PDB entry 8B7B | X-ray diffraction, 2.25 A resolution | chains B and F of the 6 polymer chains in the assembly

# Chain B
Name: Tubulin beta-2B chain
Organism: Bos taurus
UniProt: Q6B856 (TBB2B_BOVIN); the author numbering skips numbers that UniProt does not, so the offset changes along the chain: 1-42 = UniProt 1-42; 45-360 = UniProt 43-358; 369-455 = UniProt 359-445
Chain sequence (445 residues; numbered 1 to 455; 10 numbers in that range are skipped by the numbering (no residue carries them; nothing is unmodelled there); the number before each row is that of its first residue):
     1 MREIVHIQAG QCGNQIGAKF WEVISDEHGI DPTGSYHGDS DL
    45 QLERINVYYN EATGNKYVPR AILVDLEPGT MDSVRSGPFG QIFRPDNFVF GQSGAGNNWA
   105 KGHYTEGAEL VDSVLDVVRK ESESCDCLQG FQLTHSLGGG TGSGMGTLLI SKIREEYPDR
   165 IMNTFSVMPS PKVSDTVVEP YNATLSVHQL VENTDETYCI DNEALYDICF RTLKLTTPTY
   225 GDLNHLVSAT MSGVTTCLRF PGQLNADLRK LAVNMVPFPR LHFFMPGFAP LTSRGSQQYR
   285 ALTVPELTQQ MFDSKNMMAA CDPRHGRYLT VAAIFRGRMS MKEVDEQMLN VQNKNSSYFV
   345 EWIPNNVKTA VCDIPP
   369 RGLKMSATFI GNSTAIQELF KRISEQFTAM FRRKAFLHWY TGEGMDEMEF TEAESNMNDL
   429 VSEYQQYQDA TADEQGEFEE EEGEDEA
Not modelled in the structure: 278-281, 440-455
Ion coordination: Mg2+: Q11 (together with GDP); Ca2+ near E113 (its only coordinating residue here)
Residues lining bound ligands: GDP (guanosine-5'-diphosphate): G10, Q11, C12, Q15, I16, D69, N101, S140, G142, G143, G144, T145, G146, S147, V171, P173, V177, D179, E183, N206, L209, Y224, L227, N228
Curated features (UniProtKB/Swiss-Prot):
  - motif: M1 to I4 (MREI motif)
  - binding site (GTP): Q11, E71, S140, G144, T145, G146, N206, N228
  - binding site (Mg(2+)): E71
  - modified residue: S40 (Phosphoserine), T57 (Phosphothreonine), K60 (N6-acetyllysine), S174 (Phosphoserine), T287 (Phosphothreonine), T292 (Phosphothreonine), R320 (Omega-N-methylarginine), E448 (5-glutamyl polyglutamate)
  - cross-link (Glycyl lysine isopeptide (Lys-Gly)): K60 (interchain with G-Cter in ubiquitin), K326 (interchain with G-Cter in ubiquitin)
What the authors report for this chain:
  - binding site for the ligand PX0: G100, N101, N102, K105, V181

# Chain F
Name: Tubulin tyrosine ligase
Organism: Gallus gallus
UniProt: A0A8V0Z8P0 (A0A8V0Z8P0_CHICK); aligned to UniProt positions 1-378 over residues 1-378 (the alignment contains insertions or deletions, so no single offset holds)
Chain sequence (384 residues; row label = number of the first residue in the row):
     1 MYTFVVRDEN SSVYAEVSRL LLATGQWKRL RKDNPRFNLM LGERNRLPFG RLGHEPGLVQ
    61 LVNYYRGADK LCRKASLVKL IKTSPELSES CTWFPESYVI YPTNLKTPVA PAQNGIRHLI
   121 NNTRTDEREV FLAAYNRRRE GREGNVWIAK SSAGAKGEGI LISSEASELL DFIDEQGQVH
   181 VIQKYLEKPL LLEPGHRKFD IRSWVLVDHL YNIYLYREGV LRTSSEPYNS ANFQDKTCHL
   241 TNHCIQKEYS KNYGRYEEGN EMFFEEFNQY LMDALNTTLE NSILLQIKHI IRSCLMCIEP
   301 AISTKHLHYQ SFQLFGFDFM VDEELKVWLI EVNGAPACAQ KLYAELCQGI VDVAISSVFP
   361 LADTGQKTSQ PTSIFIKLHH HHHH
Not modelled in the structure: 103-125, 152-161, 176-179, 232-236, 363-372, 381-384
Sequence notes: expression tag (379-384)
Ion coordination: Mg2+: E331 (together with AMP-PCP)
Residues lining bound ligands: AMP-PCP (ACP; phosphomethylphosphonic acid adenylate ester): K74, P95, I148, K150, Q183, K184, Y185, L186, K198, D200, R202, R222, H239, L240, T241, N242, D318, M320, I330, E331, N333

# Chain B / chain F interface
Residue-residue contacts (10):
  R311(B) with R31(F)
  L333(B) with P56(F); G57(F)
  Q336(B) with R36(F), hydrogen bond
  N337(B) with R36(F), hydrogen bond; G57(F); L58(F)
  S340(B) with N34(F), hydrogen bond
  E345(B) with R31(F), salt bridge
  N349(B) with R36(F)
Interface residues without a listed pair, chain B (8 interface residues in all): S341
Interface residues without a listed pair, chain F (9 interface residues in all): T3, L30, D33

# Overview
Chain B and chain F form an interface of 8 and 9 residues respectively; the contacts include 3 hydrogen bonds
and 1 salt bridge. Polar contacts include E345(B)-R31(F), Q336(B)-R36(F) and N337(B)-R36(F). Bound to chain B:
GDP. From the paper: a binding site for the ligand PX0 at G100(B), N101(B) and N102(B) among others.
Chain B is Tubulin beta-2B chain (Bos taurus) and chain F is Tubulin tyrosine ligase (Gallus gallus); the
structure, Tubulin - maytansinoid - 6 complex, was determined by X-ray diffraction (same publication as 8B7A
and 8B7C).
